PDB entry 4Z6E | X-ray diffraction, 2.75 A resolution | chains P and A of the 4 polymer chains in the assembly

== Chain P ==
Molecule: 10-nt DNA strand
Sequence (10 nucleotides; row label = number of the first residue in the row):
     1 GCTGATGCGA
Bound ions: Na+: DG9 (shared with Thr-101(A), Val-103(A), Ile-106(A) of chain A); Mn2+: DA10 (together with 1FZ) (shared with Asp-190(A), Asp-192(A), Asp-256(A) of chain A)

== Chain A ==
Name: DNA polymerase beta
Organism: Homo sapiens
Notes: EC 2.7.7.7, 4.2.99.-
Reference sequence: P06746 (DPOLB_HUMAN); residue numbers follow UniProt; this construct covers 1-335
Chain sequence (335 residues; row label = number of the first residue in the row):
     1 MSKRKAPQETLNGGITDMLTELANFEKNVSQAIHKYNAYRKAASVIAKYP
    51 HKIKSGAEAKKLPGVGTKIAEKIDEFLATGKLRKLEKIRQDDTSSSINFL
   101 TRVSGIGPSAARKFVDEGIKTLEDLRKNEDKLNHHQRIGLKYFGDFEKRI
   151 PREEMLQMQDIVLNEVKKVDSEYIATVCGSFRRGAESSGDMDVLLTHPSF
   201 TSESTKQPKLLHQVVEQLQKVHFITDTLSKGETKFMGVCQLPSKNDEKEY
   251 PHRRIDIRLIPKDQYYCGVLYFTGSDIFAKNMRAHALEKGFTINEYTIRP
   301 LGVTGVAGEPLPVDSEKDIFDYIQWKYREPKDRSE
Unresolved in the structure: 1-9
Construct notes: engineered mutation Ala-279 (Asn in P06746)
Bound ions: Na+ site 1: Lys-60, Leu-62, Val-65 (shared with 1 residue of chain D); Na+ site 2: Thr-101, Val-103, Ile-106 (shared with DG9(P) of chain P); Mn2+ site 1: Asp-190, Asp-192, Asp-256 (together with 1FZ) (shared with DA10(P) of chain P); Mn2+ site 2: Asp-190, Asp-192 (together with 1FZ)
Ligand contacts: 1FZ (5'-O-[(R)-hydroxy{[(R)-hydroxy(phosphonooxy)phosphoryl]amino}phosphoryl]thymidine): Arg-149, Gly-179, Ser-180, Arg-183, Ser-188, Gly-189, Asp-190, Asp-192, Asp-256, Tyr-271, Phe-272, Thr-273, Gly-274, Ser-275, Asp-276
Curated features (UniProtKB/Swiss-Prot):
  - region: Arg-183 to Asp-192 (DNA-binding)
  - active site: Lys-72 (Nucleophile)
  - binding site (K(+)): Lys-60, Leu-62, Val-65, Thr-101, Val-103, Ile-106
  - binding site (Na(+)): Lys-60, Leu-62, Val-65, Thr-101, Val-103, Ile-106
  - binding site (dATP): Arg-149, Ser-180, Arg-183, Gly-189, Asp-190
  - binding site (dCTP): Arg-149, Ser-180, Arg-183, Gly-189, Asp-190
  - binding site (dGTP): Arg-149, Ser-180, Arg-183, Gly-189, Asp-190, Asp-192
  - binding site (dTTP): Arg-149, Ser-180, Arg-183, Gly-189, Asp-190
  - binding site (Mg(2+)): Asp-190, Asp-192, Asp-256
  - modified residue: Lys-72 (N6-acetyllysine), Arg-83 (Omega-N-methylarginine), Arg-152 (Omega-N-methylarginine)
  - cross-link (Glycyl lysine isopeptide (Lys-Gly)): Lys-41 (interchain with G-Cter in ubiquitin), Lys-61 (interchain with G-Cter in ubiquitin), Lys-81 (interchain with G-Cter in ubiquitin)
From the paper describing this entry:
  - mutagenesis - N279A (3-fold): increased catalytic activity on Mn2+
  - mutagenesis - N279A (3-fold): increased catalytic activity on dG:dCTP
  - mutagenesis - N279A (2-fold): decreased catalytic activity on dG:dTTP

== Interface between chain P and chain A ==
Pairs across the interface (20; chain P residue first):
  DG7(P) with Ser-109(A), phosphate contact
  DC8(P) with Gly-105(A), phosphate contact; Ile-106(A), phosphate contact; Gly-107(A), hydrogen bond to the phosphate; Pro-108(A), phosphate contact; Ser-109(A), hydrogen bond to the phosphate; Ala-110(A), hydrogen bond to the phosphate
  DG9(P) with Val-103(A), phosphate contact; Ser-104(A), phosphate contact; Gly-105(A), hydrogen bond to the phosphate; Ile-106(A), phosphate contact; His-135(A), sugar contact; Met-236(A), phosphate contact; Arg-254(A), phosphate contact
  DA10(P) with Asp-192(A), phosphate contact; Met-236(A), sugar contact; Arg-254(A), salt bridge to the phosphate; Asp-256(A), phosphate contact; Tyr-271(A), hydrogen bond to the base; Phe-272(A), sugar contact
Interface residues without a listed pair, chain A (17 interface residues in all): Asp-190, Lys-234

== Summary ==
Chain P and chain A form an interface of 4 and 17 residues respectively, with 5 hydrogen bonds and 1 salt
bridge. Polar contacts include DA10(P)/Tyr-271(A), DC8(P)/Gly-107(A) and DC8(P)/Ser-109(A). Bound to chain A:
compound 1FZ. The paper reports that N279A of chain A increases catalytic activity on Mn2+; N279A of chain A
increases catalytic activity on dG:dCTP.
Chain P is a 10-nt DNA strand and chain A is DNA polymerase beta (Homo sapiens); the structure, Structure of
human DNA polymerase beta 279NA mutant complexed with G in the template base paired ..., was determined by
X-ray diffraction (same publication as 4Z6C, 4Z6D and 4Z6F).
